Entry 4QFP (X-ray diffraction, 1.90 A resolution); this record covers chain A.

== Chain A ==
Molecule: ABC transporter periplasmic peptide-binding protein
UniProtKB: A7Y7W1 (A7Y7W1_PSEU9); residues 1-535 here = UniProt positions 1-535
Sequence (541 residues; row label = number of the first residue in the row):
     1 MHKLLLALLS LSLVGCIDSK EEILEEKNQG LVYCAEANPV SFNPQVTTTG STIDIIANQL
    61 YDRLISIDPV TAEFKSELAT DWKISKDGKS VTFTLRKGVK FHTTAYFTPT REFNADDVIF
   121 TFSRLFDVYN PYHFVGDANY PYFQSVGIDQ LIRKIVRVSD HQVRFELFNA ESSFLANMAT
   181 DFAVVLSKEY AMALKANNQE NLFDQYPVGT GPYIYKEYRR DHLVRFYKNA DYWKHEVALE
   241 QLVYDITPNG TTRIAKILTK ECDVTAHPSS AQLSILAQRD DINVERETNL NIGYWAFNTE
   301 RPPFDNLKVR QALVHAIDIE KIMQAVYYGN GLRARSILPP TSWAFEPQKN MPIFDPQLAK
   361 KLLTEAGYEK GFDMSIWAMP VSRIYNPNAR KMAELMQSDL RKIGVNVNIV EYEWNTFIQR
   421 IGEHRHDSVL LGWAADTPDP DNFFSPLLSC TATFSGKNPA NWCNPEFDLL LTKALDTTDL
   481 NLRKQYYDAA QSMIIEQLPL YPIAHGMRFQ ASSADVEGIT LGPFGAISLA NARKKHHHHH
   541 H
Unresolved in the structure: 1-28, 536-541
Sequence notes: expression tag (536-541)
Disulfide bonds: Cys34-Cys262, Cys450-Cys463
Ligand contacts: threonine / valine: Thr48, Thr49, Gly50, Ile53, Phe182, Arg383, Tyr385, Trp414, Ile418, Leu431, Gly432, Trp433, Ala434, Asp436

== In short ==
Chain A binds threonine / valine.
Chain A is ABC transporter periplasmic peptide-binding protein; the structure, Crystal structure of dipeptide
binding protein from pseudoalteromonas sp. SM9913 in complex with Val-Thr, was determined by X-ray diffraction
together with 4QFK, 4QFL, 4QFN and 4QFO from the same study.
